Entry 4EGY (X-ray diffraction, 2.30 A resolution); this record covers chains A and T of the 4 polymer chains in the assembly.

Chain A:
Molecule: Arabinose metabolism transcriptional repressor
Organism: Bacillus subtilis
Notes: fragment: N-terminal Domain
UniProt: P96711 (ARAR_BACSU); residues 1-68 here = UniProt positions 1-68
Sequence (88 residues; numbered -19 to 68; the number before each row is that of its first residue; numbers below 1 keep their minus sign (Met-19 is residue -19)):
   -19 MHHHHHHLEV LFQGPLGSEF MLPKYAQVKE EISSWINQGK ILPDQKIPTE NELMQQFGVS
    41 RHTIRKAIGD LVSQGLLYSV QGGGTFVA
Disordered / not traced: -19 to -13
Sequence notes: expression tag (-19 to 0)
Curated features (UniProtKB/Swiss-Prot):
  - DNA-binding region: Glu30 to Gly49 (H-T-H motif)
From the paper describing this entry:
  - binding site for the 21-nt DNA strand: Lys4, Tyr5, Arg41, His42, Thr43, Arg45, Gln61, Gly62
  - binding site for the 21-nt DNA strand (chain T): Arg41, His42, Gln61
  - contacts within the chain: Glu30-Arg41 (hydrogen bond), Glu30-Arg45 (hydrogen bond)
  - mutagenesis - E30A, H42A: decreased binding to ORA1 (citing earlier work)
  - binding site for acetate ion: Gly62

Chain T:
Molecule: 21-nt DNA strand
Sequence (21 nucleotides; row label = number of the first residue in the row):
     1 TAATATTTGT ACGAACAATT T
Metal / ion sites: Ca2+: DT6 (shared with 1 residue of chain B; 2 residues of chain U)

Chain A / chain T interface:
Pairs across the interface - 23 pairs, chain A then chain T:
  Pro3(A) - DT10(T)  phosphate contact
  Pro3(A) - DA11(T)  phosphate contact
  Lys4(A) - DA11(T)  hydrogen bond to the phosphate
  Lys4(A) - DC12(T)  salt bridge to the phosphate
  Tyr5(A) - DT10(T)  hydrogen bond to the phosphate
  Tyr5(A) - DA11(T)  hydrogen bond to the phosphate
  Val39(A) - DC12(T)  phosphate contact
  Ser40(A) - DC12(T)  hydrogen bond to the phosphate
  Ser40(A) - DG13(T)  phosphate contact
  Arg41(A) - DA15(T)  base contact
  His42(A) - DA11(T)  base contact
  His42(A) - DC12(T)  base contact
  Thr43(A) - DA11(T)  sugar contact
  Thr43(A) - DC12(T)  hydrogen bond to the phosphate
  Val60(A) - DT20(T)  sugar contact
  Gln61(A) - DA17(T)  base contact
  Gln61(A) - DA18(T)  hydrogen bond to the base
  Gln61(A) - DT19(T)  sugar contact
  Gln61(A) - DT20(T)  sugar contact
  Gly62(A) - DT19(T)  base contact
  Gly62(A) - DT20(T)  sugar contact
  Gly62(A) - DT21(T)  sugar contact
  Gly63(A) - DT20(T)  sugar contact
Also at the interface, not in a pair above, chain A (14 interface residues in all): Gln-7, Gly38

Overview:
The interface between chain A and chain T involves 14 residues on one side and 10 on the other; the contacts
include 6 hydrogen bonds and 1 salt bridge. Among the polar pairs are Gln61(A)-DA18(T), Lys4(A)-DA11(T) and
Tyr5(A)-DT10(T). The paper reports a binding site for the 21-nt DNA strand at Lys4(A), Tyr5(A) and Arg41(A)
among others; E30A and H42A of chain A reduce binding to ORA1.
Chain A is Arabinose metabolism transcriptional repressor (Bacillus subtilis) and chain T is a 21-nt DNA
strand; the structure, Crystal Structure of AraR(DBD) in complex with operator ORA1, was determined by X-ray
diffraction, deposited together with 4EGZ and 4H0E.
